Entry 3OEB (X-ray diffraction, 1.55 A resolution); this record covers chain A.

== Chain A ==
Name: S-layer associated multidomain endoglucanase
Organism: Caldanaerobius polysaccharolyticus
Reference sequence: Q9ZA17 (Q9ZA17_9FIRM); residues 2-144 here correspond to UniProt positions 614-756 (UniProt number = residue number + 612)
Sequence (144 residues; row label = number of the first residue in the row):
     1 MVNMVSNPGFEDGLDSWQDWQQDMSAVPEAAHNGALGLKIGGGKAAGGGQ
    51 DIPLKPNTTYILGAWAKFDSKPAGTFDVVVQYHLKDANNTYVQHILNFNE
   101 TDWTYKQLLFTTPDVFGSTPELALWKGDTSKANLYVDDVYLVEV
Differences from the reference sequence: expression tag (1); engineered mutation E121 (Gln733 in Q9ZA17)
Bound ions: Ca2+: G9, E11, N33, L36, D137
What the authors report for this chain:
  - binding site for beta-D-mannopyranose: W20, D77, Q81, E121, W125
  - conformationally variable residues: E121
  - contacts within the chain: Q81-E121
  - mutagenesis - Q121E (2.8-fold): increased binding to KGM
  - mutagenesis - Q93A (13% residual binding), W125A: decreased binding to CMC-Na
  - mutagenesis - Q121E (1.3-fold): increased binding to LBG
  - mutagenesis - N97R: unchanged binding to CMC-Na
  - mutagenesis - Q21G: decreased binding to KGM
  - mutagenesis - Q21G/N97R/Q121E: abolished binding to LBG
  - mutagenesis - W20A, W125A: abolished binding to cellopentaose
  - mutagenesis - W20A, Q21G/N97R/Q121E, Q93A, W125A: abolished binding to mannopentaose
  - mutagenesis - Q81A: abolished binding to polysaccharides
  - mutagenesis - Q21A, Q93A, N97A (2-fold): decreased binding to cellopentaose
  - mutagenesis - Q21A (14-fold), N97A (2-fold): decreased binding to mannopentaose
  - mutagenesis - N97R: decreased binding to other substrates

== Summary ==
The Ca2+ site is built by G9, E11, N33, L36 and D137. From the paper: a binding site for beta-D-mannopyranose
at W20, D77 and Q81 among others; W20A, Q21G/N97R/Q121E and Q93A, among others, abolish binding to
mannopentaose; 10 substitutions were tested in all.
Chain A is S-layer associated multidomain endoglucanase (Caldanaerobius polysaccharolyticus); the structure,
Crystal structure of the Q121E mutant of C.polysaccharolyticus CBM16-1 bound to mannopentaose, was determined
by X-ray diffraction (same publication as 3OEA).
